8U5G - chains A and B of the 3 polymer chains in the assembly; structure by X-ray diffraction, 3.20 A resolution.

== Chain A ==
Molecule: Serine/threonine-protein phosphatase PP1-alpha catalytic subunit
Organism: Homo sapiens
Notes: EC 3.1.3.16
Reference sequence: P62136 (PP1A_HUMAN); residue numbers follow UniProt; this construct covers 7-300
Sequence (299 residues; row label = number of the first residue in the row):
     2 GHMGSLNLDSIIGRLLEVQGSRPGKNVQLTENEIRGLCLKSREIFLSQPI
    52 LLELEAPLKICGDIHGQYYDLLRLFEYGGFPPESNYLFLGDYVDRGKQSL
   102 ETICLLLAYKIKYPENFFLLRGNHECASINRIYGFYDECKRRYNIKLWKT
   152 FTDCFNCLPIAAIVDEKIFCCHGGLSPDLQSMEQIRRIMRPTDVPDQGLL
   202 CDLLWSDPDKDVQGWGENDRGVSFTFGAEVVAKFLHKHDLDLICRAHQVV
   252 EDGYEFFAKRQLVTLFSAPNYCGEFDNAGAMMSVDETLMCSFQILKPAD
Unresolved in the structure: 2-4
Differences from the reference sequence: expression tag (2-6)
Curated features (UniProtKB/Swiss-Prot):
  - active site: His-125 (Proton donor)
  - binding site (Mn(2+)): Asp-64, His-66, Asp-92, Asn-124, His-173, His-248
  - modified residue: Ser-22 (Phosphoserine)
  - mutagenesis: Pro-50 (P50R: Promotes SMP complex formation), Ala-57 (A57P: No effect on SMP complex formation), Glu-184 (E184A: Promotes SMP complex formation), Arg-188 (R188A: Abolishes SMP complex formation)
Metal / ion sites: Fe ion: Asp-92, Asn-124, His-173, His-248
What the authors report for this chain:
  - conformationally variable residues (loop rearrangement, side-chain flip): Arg-96, Tyr-134
  - mutagenesis - H66K/R96A, H66K/Y134A, R96A, Y134A: unchanged binding to E3 ubiquitin-protein ligase PPP1R11

== Chain B ==
Molecule: Protein phosphatase 1 regulatory subunit 7
Organism: Homo sapiens
Reference sequence: Q15435 (PP1R7_HUMAN); residue numbers follow UniProt; this construct covers 56-360
Sequence (310 residues; row label = number of the first residue in the row):
    51 GHMGSEEDPEEEHELPVDMETINLDRDAEDVDLNHYRIGKIEGFEVLKKV
   101 KTLCLRQNLIKCIENLEELQSLRELDLYDNQIKKIENLEALTELEILDIS
   151 FNLLRNIEGVDKLTRLKKLFLVNNKISKIENLSNLHQLQMLELGSNRIRA
   201 IENIDTLTNLESLFLGKNKITKLQNLDALTNLTVLSMQSNRLTKIEGLQN
   251 LVNLRELYLSHNGIEVIEGLENNNKLTMLDIASNRIKKIENISHLTELQE
   301 FWMNDNLLESWSDLDELKGARSLETVYLERNPLQKDPQYRRKVMLALPSV
   351 RQIDATFVRF
Unresolved in the structure: 51-78
Differences from the reference sequence: expression tag (51-55)
Curated features (UniProtKB/Swiss-Prot):
  - modified residue: Ser-322 (Phosphoserine)
  - mutagenesis: Asp-148 (D148V: Completely abolishes the interaction with protein phosphatase 1), Phe-170 (F170A: Severely impaired the binding of protein phosphatase 1), Glu-192 (E192A: Completely abolishes the interaction with protein phosphatase 1), Phe-214 (F214A: Completely abolishes the interaction with protein phosphatase 1), Asp-280 (D280A: Severely impairs the binding of protein phosphatase 1), Glu-300 (E300A: Completely abolishes the interaction with protein phosphatase 1), Trp-302 (W302A: Completely abolishes the interaction with protein phosphatase 1), Tyr-327 (Y327A: Completely abolishes the interaction with protein phosphatase 1)

== Chain A / chain B interface ==
Contacting residue pairs (54; chain A residue first):
  Arg-23(A) with Tyr-86(B), hydrogen bond
  Pro-24(A) with His-85(B)
  Leu-40(A) with Ala-355(B); Phe-357(B), hydrophobic
  Arg-43(A) with Ala-355(B); Thr-356(B)
  Arg-96(A) with Tyr-128(B), hydrogen bond (backbone-side chain); Phe-151(B)
  Gly-97(A) with Gln-107(B); Tyr-128(B)
  Lys-98(A) with Arg-106(B)
  Ala-128(A) with His-261(B)
  Ser-129(A) with His-261(B)
  Ile-130(A) with Lys-217(B); Gln-238(B); Ser-239(B), hydrogen bond (backbone-side chain)
  Asn-131(A) with Lys-217(B); Ser-239(B), hydrogen bond; His-261(B)
  Arg-132(A) with Lys-217(B)
  Tyr-134(A) with Val-172(B), hydrophobic; Glu-192(B), hydrogen bond; Gly-194(B); Ser-195(B); Gly-216(B); Lys-217(B)
  Gly-135(A) with Phe-151(B)
  Tyr-137(A) with Ser-236(B), hydrogen bond; Gln-238(B), hydrogen bond
  Asp-138(A) with Glu-192(B)
  Lys-141(A) with Glu-192(B), salt bridge; Phe-214(B)
  Arg-142(A) with Asp-148(B), salt bridge; Phe-170(B); Val-172(B)
  Ile-146(A) with Tyr-258(B), hydrophobic
  Lys-147(A) with Glu-300(B), salt bridge; Trp-302(B); Thr-325(B); Gln-352(B), hydrogen bond
  Lys-150(A) with Trp-302(B); Asn-304(B), hydrogen bond; Tyr-327(B)
  Asp-154(A) with Tyr-327(B), hydrogen bond; Ala-355(B)
  Asn-157(A) with Arg-330(B)
  Pro-192(A) with Glu-329(B); Arg-330(B), hydrogen bond (backbone-side chain)
  Thr-193(A) with Arg-330(B)
  Asp-194(A) with Asp-305(B)
  Asn-271(A) with Arg-87(B)
  Gly-274(A) with Leu-109(B)
  Asp-300(A) with His-85(B), salt bridge; Arg-87(B)
Other interface residues (no listed pair), chain A (33 interface residues in all): Ile-133, Trp-149, Cys-273, Glu-275
Other interface residues (no listed pair), chain B (40 interface residues in all): Asn-84, Asp-129, Gln-131, Ser-150, Ser-283, Asp-354
The authors on this interface:
  - interface residues, chain A: Tyr-134(A)

== Summary ==
33 residues of chain A face 40 of chain B across their interface, with 11 hydrogen bonds and 4 salt bridges.
Polar contacts include Lys-141(A)/Glu-192(B), Arg-142(A)/Asp-148(B) and Lys-147(A)/Glu-300(B). From the paper:
H66K/R96A, H66K/Y134A and R96A of chain A, among others, leave binding to E3 ubiquitin-protein ligase PPP1R11
unchanged; the interface residue Tyr-134(A).
Here chain A is Serine/threonine-protein phosphatase PP1-alpha catalytic subunit and chain B is Protein
phosphatase 1 regulatory subunit 7, both from Homo sapiens. Entry 8U5G (Crystal structure of the co-expressed
SDS22:PP1:I3 complex) was determined by X-ray diffraction.
